Entry 9MDN (electron microscopy, 7.86 A resolution (low resolution: residue-level contacts below are approximate; hydrogen-bond / salt-bridge calls are withheld)); this record covers chains B and C of the 4 polymer chains in the assembly.

Chain B (and C):
Protein: Adp-ribosyltransferase binding component
Source organism: Clostridioides difficile R20291
Notes: chain C of this document is another copy of the same molecule, construct and numbering; everything in this record applies to it too
Reference sequence: A0A9R0BM17 (A0A9R0BM17_CLODR); numbering as in UniProt (aligned over 1-876)
Sequence (876 residues; row label = number of the first residue in the row):
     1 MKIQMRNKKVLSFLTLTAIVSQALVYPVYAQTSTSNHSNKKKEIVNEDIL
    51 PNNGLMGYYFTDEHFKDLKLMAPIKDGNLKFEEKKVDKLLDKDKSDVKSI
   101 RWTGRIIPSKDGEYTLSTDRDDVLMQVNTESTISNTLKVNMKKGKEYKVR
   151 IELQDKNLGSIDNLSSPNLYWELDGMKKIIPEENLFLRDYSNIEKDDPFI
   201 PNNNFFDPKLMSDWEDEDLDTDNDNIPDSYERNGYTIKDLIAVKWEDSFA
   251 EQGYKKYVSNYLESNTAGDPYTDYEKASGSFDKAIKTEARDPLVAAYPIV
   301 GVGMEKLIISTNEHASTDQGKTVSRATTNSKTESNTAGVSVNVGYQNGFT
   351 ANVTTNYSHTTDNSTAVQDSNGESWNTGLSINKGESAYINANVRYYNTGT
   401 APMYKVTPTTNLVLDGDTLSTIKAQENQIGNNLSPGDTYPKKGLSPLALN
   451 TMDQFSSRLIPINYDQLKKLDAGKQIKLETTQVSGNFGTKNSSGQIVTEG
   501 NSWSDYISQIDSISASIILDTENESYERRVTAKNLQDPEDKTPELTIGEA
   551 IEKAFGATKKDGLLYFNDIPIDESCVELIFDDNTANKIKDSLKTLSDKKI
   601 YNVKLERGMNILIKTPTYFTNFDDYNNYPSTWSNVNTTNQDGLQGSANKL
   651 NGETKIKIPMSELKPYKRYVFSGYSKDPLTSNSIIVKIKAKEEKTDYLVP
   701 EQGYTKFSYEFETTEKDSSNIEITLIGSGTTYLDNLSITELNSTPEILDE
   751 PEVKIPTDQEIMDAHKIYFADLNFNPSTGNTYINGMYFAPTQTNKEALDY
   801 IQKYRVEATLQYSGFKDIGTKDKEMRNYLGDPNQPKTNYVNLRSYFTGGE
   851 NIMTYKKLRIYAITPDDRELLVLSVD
Unresolved in the structure: 1-217, 316-318, 452-456, 749-876
Ion coordination: Ca2+ site 1: Asp-222, Asp-224, Glu-263, Ser-264, Asp-273; Ca2+ site 2: Asp-224, Ile-226; Ca2+ site 3: Asn-621, Asp-623, Asp-734

Chain B / chain C interface:
Residue-residue contacts - 16 pairs, chain B then chain C:
  Glu-263(B) with Lys-283(C)
  Asn-356(B) with Gly-443(C)
  Val-413(B) with Ser-445(C)
  Gly-416(B) with Ser-445(C)
  Thr-418(B) with Ala-448(C)
  Thr-481(B) with Tyr-439(C)
  Gln-482(B) with Asn-427(C); Gly-430(C)
  Ser-504(B) with Asn-431(C)
  Asp-505(B) with Tyr-404(C); Gln-495(C); Ile-496(C); Thr-498(C)
  Tyr-506(B) with Gln-495(C)
  Ser-508(B) with Ser-434(C)
  Glu-539(B) with Tyr-254(C)
Other interface residues (no listed pair), chain B (16 interface residues in all): Asn-411, Thr-421, Lys-423, Asp-511
Other interface residues (no listed pair), chain C (22 interface residues in all): Lys-238, Ala-284, Glu-426, Ile-429, Asn-432, Pro-446, Asn-450, Thr-451

Overview:
The interface between chain B and chain C involves 16 residues on one side and 22 on the other. Asp-222(B),
Asp-224(B), Glu-263(B), Ser-264(B) and Asp-273(B) coordinate Ca2+ site 1. Asp-224(B) and Ile-226(B) coordinate
Ca2+ site 2.
Chain B and chain C are both Adp-ribosyltransferase binding component (Clostridioides difficile R20291); the
structure, Clostridioides difficile Transferase B Component Trimer in Complex with the A Component, was
determined by electron microscopy (same publication as 9MDI, 9MDJ, 9MDL, 9MDP and 9MDR).
